Entry 6GYB (electron microscopy, 3.28 A resolution); this record covers chains b and f of the 42 polymer chains in the assembly.

# Chain b
Protein: VirB9 protein
Organism: Xanthomonas axonopodis pv. citri (strain 306)
UniProt: Q8PJB5 (Q8PJB5_XANAC); residue numbers follow UniProt; this construct covers 1-255
Chain sequence (255 residues; row label = number of the first residue in the row):
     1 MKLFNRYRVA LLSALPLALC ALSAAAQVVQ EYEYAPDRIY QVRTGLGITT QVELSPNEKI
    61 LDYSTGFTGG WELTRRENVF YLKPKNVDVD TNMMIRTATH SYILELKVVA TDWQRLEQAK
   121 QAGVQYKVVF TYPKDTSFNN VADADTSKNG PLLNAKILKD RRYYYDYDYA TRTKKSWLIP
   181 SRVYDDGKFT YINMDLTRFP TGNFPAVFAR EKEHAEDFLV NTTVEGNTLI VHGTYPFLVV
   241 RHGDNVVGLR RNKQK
Disordered / not traced: 1-26, 142-147

# Chain f
Protein: VirB10 protein
Organism: Xanthomonas axonopodis pv. citri (strain 306)
UniProt: Q8PJB6 (Q8PJB6_XANAC); residue numbers follow UniProt; this construct covers 1-389
Chain sequence (406 residues; each row starts with the number of its first residue):
     1 MNSNIPNSPD ERIQNHGGDE QHNGDHNERN NPYFARQQAS AEPDLDANEP ILRSSDIKRL
    61 NRKALVFLAA IAALLILAIF WLATQSGEDS APPKPRTETV VAPALPQSMT APVEEAPVPL
   121 AQQPSLPPLP PMPTDNSEEV SSAPERQRGP TLLERRILAE SAANGGGVPG QLGAQPAPTQ
   181 EDGPVTLAKP ISNPDGLLVR GTYIRCILET RIISDFGGYT SCIVTEPVYS INGHNLLLPK
   241 GSKMLGQYSA GEPTSHRLQV VWDRVTTPTG LDVTLMGPGI DTLGSSGHPG NYNAHWGNKI
   301 ASALFISLLS DAFKYAAAEY GPETTTIGVG SGIVTQQPFE SNTARSMQQL AEQAVEKSGR
   361 RPATLTINQG TVLNVYVAKD VDFSAVLPKA AALEGLSAWS HPQFEK
Disordered / not traced: 1-149, 162-182, 324-337, 390-406
Disulfide bonds: Cys206-Cys222
Differences from the reference sequence: expression tag (390-406)
From the paper describing this entry:
  - mutagenesis - R264D/D380R: decreased localization
  - mutagenesis - R264D, D380A: abolished localization
  - mutagenesis - R205A: decreased localization to VirB10-msfGFP background
  - mutagenesis - R205A/E226A: abolished localization to VirB10-msfGFP background

# How chain b and chain f interact
Residue-residue contacts (30; chain b residue first):
  Lys134(b) - Thr269(f)  hydrogen bond (side chain-backbone)
  Phe138(b) - Pro268(f)
  Phe138(b) - Thr269(f)
  Phe138(b) - Gly270(f)
  Pro151(b) - His234(f)
  Leu152(b) - Tyr229(f)  hydrophobic
  Leu152(b) - Gly233(f)
  Leu152(b) - His234(f)
  Leu153(b) - Asn232(f)
  Leu153(b) - Gly233(f)  hydrogen bond (backbone-backbone)
  Lys188(b) - Tyr229(f)  hydrogen bond
  Phe189(b) - Tyr229(f)  hydrophobic
  Glu216(b) - Leu283(f)
  Asp217(b) - Leu283(f)
  Phe218(b) - Arg205(f)
  Phe218(b) - Thr282(f)
  Leu219(b) - Tyr203(f)  hydrophobic
  Leu219(b) - Arg205(f)  hydrogen bond (backbone-side chain)
  Leu219(b) - Thr282(f)  hydrogen bond (backbone-backbone)
  Leu219(b) - Leu283(f)
  Val220(b) - Tyr203(f)
  Asn221(b) - Thr202(f)
  Asn221(b) - Tyr203(f)  hydrogen bond (side chain-backbone)
  Thr223(b) - Ile231(f)  hydrogen bond (side chain-backbone)
  Thr223(b) - Asn232(f)
  His232(b) - Glu226(f)
  His232(b) - Tyr229(f)
  Gly233(b) - Glu226(f)
  Tyr235(b) - Arg205(f)  hydrogen bond
  Tyr235(b) - Glu226(f)  hydrogen bond
Interface residues without a listed pair, chain f (18 interface residues in all): Val228, Ser230, Gly284, Asn374

# In short
Chain b and chain f form an interface of 17 and 18 residues respectively; the contacts include 9 hydrogen
bonds. Polar pairs include Lys134(b)-Thr269(f), Lys188(b)-Tyr229(f) and Leu219(b)-Arg205(f). From the paper:
R264D and D380A of chain f abolish localization; R264D/D380R of chain f reduce localization; 5 substitutions
were tested in all.
Chain b is VirB9 protein and chain f is VirB10 protein, both from Xanthomonas axonopodis pv. citri (strain
306); the structure, Cryo-EM structure of the bacteria-killing type IV secretion system core complex from
Xanthomonas citri, was determined by electron microscopy.
